9DR1 - chains B and J of the 8 polymer chains in the assembly; structure by electron microscopy, 3.70 A resolution.

# Chain B
Molecule: 30-nt DNA strand
From: Escherichia coli
Sequence (30 nucleotides; numbered 1 to 30; the number before each row is that of its first residue):
     1 CTCTGAATCT CTTCCACTCC TACCAAGGAC

# Chain J
Protein: DNA-directed RNA polymerase subunit beta'
From: Escherichia coli
UniProtKB: A0A369F490 (A0A369F490_ECOLX); residue numbers follow UniProt; this construct covers 16-1373
Amino-acid sequence (1358 residues; numbered 16 to 1373; the number before each row is that of its first residue):
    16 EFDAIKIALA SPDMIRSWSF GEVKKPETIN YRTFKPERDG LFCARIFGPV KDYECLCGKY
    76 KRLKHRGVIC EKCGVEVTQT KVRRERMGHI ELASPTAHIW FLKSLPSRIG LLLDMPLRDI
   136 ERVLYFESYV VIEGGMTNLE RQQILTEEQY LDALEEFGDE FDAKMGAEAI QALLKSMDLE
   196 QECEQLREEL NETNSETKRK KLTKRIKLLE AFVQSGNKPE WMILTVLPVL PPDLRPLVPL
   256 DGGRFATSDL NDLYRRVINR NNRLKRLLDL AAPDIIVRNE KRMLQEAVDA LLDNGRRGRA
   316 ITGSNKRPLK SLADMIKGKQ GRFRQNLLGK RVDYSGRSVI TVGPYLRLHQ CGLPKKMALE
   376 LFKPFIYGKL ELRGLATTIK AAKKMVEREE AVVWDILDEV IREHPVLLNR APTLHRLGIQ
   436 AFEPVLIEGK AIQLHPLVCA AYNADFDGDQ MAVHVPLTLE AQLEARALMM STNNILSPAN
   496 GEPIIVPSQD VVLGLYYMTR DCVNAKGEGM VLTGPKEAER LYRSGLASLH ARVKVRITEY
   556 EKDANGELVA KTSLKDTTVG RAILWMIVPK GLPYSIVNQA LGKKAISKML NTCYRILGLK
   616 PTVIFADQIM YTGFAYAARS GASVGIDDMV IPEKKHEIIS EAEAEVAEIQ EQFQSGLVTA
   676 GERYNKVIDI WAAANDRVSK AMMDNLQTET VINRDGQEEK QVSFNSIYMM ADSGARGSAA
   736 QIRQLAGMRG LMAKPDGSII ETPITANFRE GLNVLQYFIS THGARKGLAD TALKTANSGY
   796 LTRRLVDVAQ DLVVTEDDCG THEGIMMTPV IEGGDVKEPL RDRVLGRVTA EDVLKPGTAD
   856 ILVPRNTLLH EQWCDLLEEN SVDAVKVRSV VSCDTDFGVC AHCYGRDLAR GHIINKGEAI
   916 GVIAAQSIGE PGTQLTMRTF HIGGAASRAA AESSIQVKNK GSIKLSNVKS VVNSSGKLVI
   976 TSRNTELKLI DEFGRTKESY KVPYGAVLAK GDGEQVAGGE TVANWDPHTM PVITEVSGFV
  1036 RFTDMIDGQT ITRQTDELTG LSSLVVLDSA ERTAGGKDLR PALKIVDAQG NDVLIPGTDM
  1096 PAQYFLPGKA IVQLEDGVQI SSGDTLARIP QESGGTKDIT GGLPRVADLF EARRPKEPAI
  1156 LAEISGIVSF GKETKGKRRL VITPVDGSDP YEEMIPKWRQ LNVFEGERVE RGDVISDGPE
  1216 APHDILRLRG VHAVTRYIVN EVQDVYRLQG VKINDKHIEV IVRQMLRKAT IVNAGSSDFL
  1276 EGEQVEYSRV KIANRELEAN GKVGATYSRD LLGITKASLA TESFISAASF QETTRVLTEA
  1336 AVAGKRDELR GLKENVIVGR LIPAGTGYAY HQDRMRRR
Disordered / not traced: 934-947, 1127-1133
Ion coordination: Mg2+: Asp462, Asp464 (shared with 1 residue of chain R)

# Chain B / chain J interface
Pairs across the interface (30; chain B residue first):
  DC3(B) - Ser210(J)  hydrogen bond to the phosphate
  DC3(B) - Thr212(J)  sugar contact
  DT4(B) - Glu211(J)  sugar contact
  DT4(B) - Thr212(J)  hydrogen bond to the phosphate
  DC11(B) - Lys118(J)  phosphate contact
  DC11(B) - Leu120(J)  sugar contact
  DT12(B) - Arg311(J)  salt bridge to the phosphate
  DT12(B) - Glu1327(J)  sugar contact
  DT13(B) - Tyr795(J)  phosphate contact
  DT13(B) - Gln1326(J)  hydrogen bond to the phosphate
  DT13(B) - Glu1327(J)  hydrogen bond to the phosphate
  DC14(B) - Arg339(J)  salt bridge to the phosphate
  DC14(B) - Tyr795(J)  phosphate contact
  DC14(B) - Gln1326(J)  hydrogen bond to the phosphate
  DC15(B) - Lys334(J)  salt bridge to the phosphate
  DC15(B) - Thr790(J)  base contact
  DC15(B) - Ala791(J)  sugar contact
  DC15(B) - Gly794(J)  sugar contact
  DA16(B) - Lys334(J)  salt bridge to the phosphate
  DA16(B) - Arg339(J)  salt bridge to the phosphate
  DC17(B) - Arg352(J)  sugar contact
  DC17(B) - Ala426(J)  sugar contact
  DT18(B) - Arg352(J)  sugar contact
  DC24(B) - Asn320(J)  sugar contact
  DA25(B) - Leu255(J)  base contact
  DA25(B) - Ala261(J)  base contact
  DA26(B) - Phe260(J)  hydrogen bond to the base
  DA26(B) - Thr262(J)  base contact
  DG27(B) - Tyr46(J)  hydrogen bond to the base
  DG28(B) - Tyr46(J)  base contact
Other interface residues (no listed pair), chain B (17 interface residues in all): DG5, DA6
Other interface residues (no listed pair), chain J (31 interface residues in all): Thr208, Arg259, Ser319, Arg322, Lys332, Arg346, Arg798, Lys1172, Met1189

# Overview
The interface between chain B and chain J involves 17 residues on one side and 31 on the other, with 7
hydrogen bonds and 5 salt bridges. Polar pairs include DA26(B)-Phe260(J), DG27(B)-Tyr46(J) and
DC3(B)-Ser210(J). Asp462(J) and Asp464(J) form the Mg2+ site.
Here chain B is a 30-nt DNA strand and chain J is DNA-directed RNA polymerase subunit beta', both from
Escherichia coli. Entry 9DR1 (E. coli RNA polymerase consensus volume with a bound fluoride riboswitch in the
ligand-bound state) was determined by electron microscopy.
